PDB entry 6SV2 | X-ray diffraction, 2.30 A resolution | chains L and A of the 3 polymer chains in the assembly

Chain L:
Name: Icsm 18-anti-prp therapeutic fab light chain
Organism: Mus musculus
Notes: antibody fragment or engineered binder
Amino-acid sequence (212 residues; row label = number of the first residue in the row):
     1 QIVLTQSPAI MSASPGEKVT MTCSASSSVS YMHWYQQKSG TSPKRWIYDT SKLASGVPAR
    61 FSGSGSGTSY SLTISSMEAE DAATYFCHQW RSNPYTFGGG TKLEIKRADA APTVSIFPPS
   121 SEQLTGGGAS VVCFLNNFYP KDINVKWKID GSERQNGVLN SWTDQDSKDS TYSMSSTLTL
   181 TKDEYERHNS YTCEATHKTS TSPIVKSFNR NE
Unresolved in the structure: 211-212
Cystine bridges: Cys23-Cys87, Cys133-Cys193

Chain A:
Name: Major prion protein
Organism: Homo sapiens
Reference sequence: P04156 (PRIO_HUMAN); residue numbers follow UniProt; this construct covers 119-231
Amino-acid sequence (113 residues; numbered 119 to 231; the number before each row is that of its first residue):
   119 GAVVGGLGVY MLGSAMSRPI IHFGSDYEDR YYRENMHRYP NQVYYRPMDE YSNQNNFVHD
   179 CVNITIKQHT VTTTTKGENF TETDVKMMER VVEQMCITQY ERESQAYYQR GSS
Unresolved in the structure: 119-124, 226-231
Sequence notes: engineered mutation Val127 (Gly in P04156)
Cystine bridges: Cys179-Cys214
UniProt features mapped onto this chain:
  - lipidation: Ser230 (GPI-anchor amidated serine)
  - glycosylation (N-linked (GlcNAc...) asparagine): Asn181, Asn197
  - natural variant: Val127 (G127V: Protective factor against Kuru; this construct carries the variant), Met129 (M129V: Protective factor against acquired, sporadic and some inherited prion diseases in the heterozygous state, possibly by preventing homodimerization), Gly131 (G131V: In GSD), Asn171 (N171S: In schizoaffective disorder), Asp178 (D178N: In FFI and CJD), Val180 (V180I: In CJD), Thr183 (T183A: In SENF and early-onset dementia), His187 (H187R: In GSD), Thr188 (T188K: In early-onset dementia and dementia due to prion diseases; T188R), Glu196 (E196K: In CJD), Phe198 (F198S: In GSD), Glu200 (E200K: In CJD), 8 further natural variant entries in UniProt
From the paper describing this entry:
  - self-association interface (contacts with another copy of this molecule); pairs are residue here / residue on that copy: Gly126-Ala133 (hydrogen bond), Leu130-Leu130, Gly126, Tyr128, Leu130
  - conformationally variable residues (loop rearrangement, order/disorder transition, side-chain flip): Gly119 to Gly124, Leu125 to Val127, Arg164
  - contacts within the chain: Val127-Arg164, Tyr169-Asp178 (hydrogen bond), Gln172-Ile215, Met166-Tyr218, Gln172-Tyr218
  - mutagenesis - G127V: unchanged stability

How chain L and chain A interact:
Contacting residue pairs (15):
  Tyr31(L) - Gly142(A)
  Tyr31(L) - Ser143(A)  hydrogen bond (side chain-backbone)
  Tyr31(L) - Asp144(A)
  Tyr31(L) - Asp147(A)
  His33(L) - Asp144(A)  salt bridge
  Asp49(L) - Ser143(A)
  Asp49(L) - Asp144(A)  hydrogen bond (side chain-backbone)
  Trp90(L) - Asp144(A)
  Trp90(L) - Tyr145(A)  hydrophobic
  Trp90(L) - Arg148(A)
  Trp90(L) - Arg151(A)  hydrogen bond (backbone-side chain)
  Arg91(L) - Arg151(A)
  Tyr95(L) - Arg148(A)
  Tyr95(L) - Arg151(A)  hydrogen bond
  Tyr95(L) - Glu152(A)  hydrogen bond
Also at the interface, not in a pair above, chain L (7 interface residues in all): Ser92

Overview:
7 residues of chain L face 8 of chain A across their interface; the contacts include 5 hydrogen bonds and 1
salt bridge. Among the polar pairs are His33(L)-Asp144(A), Tyr31(L)-Ser143(A) and Asp49(L)-Asp144(A). From the
paper: G127V of chain A leaves stability unchanged; conformational variability at Gly119(A), Leu125(A) and
Arg164(A).
Chain L is Icsm 18-anti-prp therapeutic fab light chain (Mus musculus) and chain A is Major prion protein
(Homo sapiens); the structure, Human prion protein (PrP) fragment 119-231 (G127V M129 variant) complexed to
ICSM 18 (anti-Prp therapeutic antibody) ..., was determined by X-ray diffraction, deposited together with
6SUZ.
